Entry 3J9V (electron microscopy, 8.30 A resolution (very low resolution: no residue pairs are listed; an interface is given only as per-side residue counts)); this record covers chains C and D of the 28 polymer chains in the assembly.

[Chain C]
Name: V-type proton ATPase catalytic subunit A
Source organism: Saccharomyces cerevisiae
Notes: EC 3.6.3.14, 3.1.-.-
Reference sequence: P17255 (VATA_YEAST); the construct lacks a stretch of the UniProt sequence, so the offset changes along the chain: 1-282 = UniProt 2-283; 283-616 = UniProt 738-1071
Chain sequence (616 residues; numbered 1 to 616; the number before each row is that of its first residue):
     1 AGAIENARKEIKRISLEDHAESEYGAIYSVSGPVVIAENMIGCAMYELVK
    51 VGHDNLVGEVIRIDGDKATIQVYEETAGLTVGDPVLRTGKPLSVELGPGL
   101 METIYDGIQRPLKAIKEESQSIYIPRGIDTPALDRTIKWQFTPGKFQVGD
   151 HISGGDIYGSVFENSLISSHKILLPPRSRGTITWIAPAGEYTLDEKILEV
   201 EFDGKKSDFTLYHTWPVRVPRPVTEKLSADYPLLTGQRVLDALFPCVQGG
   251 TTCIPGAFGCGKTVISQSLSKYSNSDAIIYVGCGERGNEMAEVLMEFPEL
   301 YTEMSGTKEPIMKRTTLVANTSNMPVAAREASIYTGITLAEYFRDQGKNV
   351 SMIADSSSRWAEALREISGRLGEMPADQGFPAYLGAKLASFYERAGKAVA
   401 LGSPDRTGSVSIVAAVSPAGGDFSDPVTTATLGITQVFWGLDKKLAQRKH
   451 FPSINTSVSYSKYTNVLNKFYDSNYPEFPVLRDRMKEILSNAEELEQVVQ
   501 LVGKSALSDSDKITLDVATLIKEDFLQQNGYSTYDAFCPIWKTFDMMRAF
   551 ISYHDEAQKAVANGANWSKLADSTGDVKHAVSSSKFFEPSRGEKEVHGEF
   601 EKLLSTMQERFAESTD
Disordered / not traced: 1-23
UniProt features mapped onto this chain:
  - binding site (ATP): Gly256 to Thr263
  - modified residue: Ala1 (N-acetylalanine), Thr130 (Phosphothreonine), Ser403 (Phosphoserine), Ser473 (Phosphoserine)

[Chain D]
Name: V-type proton ATPase subunit B
Source organism: Saccharomyces cerevisiae
Reference sequence: P16140 (VATB_YEAST); residues 1-517 here = UniProt positions 1-517
Chain sequence (517 residues; row label = number of the first residue in the row):
     1 MVLSDKELFAINKKAVEQGFNVKPRLNYNTVSGVNGPLVILEKVKFPRYN
    51 EIVNLTLPDGTVRQGQVLEIRGDRAIVQVFEGTSGIDVKKTTVEFTGESL
   101 RIPVSEDMLGRIFDGSGRPIDNGPKVFAEDYLDINGSPINPYARIYPEEM
   151 ISTGVSAIDTMNSIARGQKIPIFSASGLPHNEIAAQICRQAGLVRPTKDV
   201 HDGHEENFSIVFAAMGVNLETARFFKQDFEENGSLERTSLFLNLANDPTI
   251 ERIITPRLALTTAEYLAYQTERHVLTILTDMSSYADALREVSAAREEVPG
   301 RRGYPGYMYTDLSTIYERAGRVEGRNGSITQIPILTMPNDDITHPIPDLT
   351 GYITEGQIFVDRQLHNKGIYPPINVLPSLSRLMKSAIGEGMTRKDHGDVS
   401 NQLYAKYAIGKDAAAMKAVVGEEALSIEDKLSLEFLEKFEKTFITQGAYE
   451 DRTVFESLDQAWSLLRIYPKEMLNRISPKILDEFYDRARDDADEDEEDPD
   501 TRSSGKKKDASQEESLI
Disordered / not traced: 1-28, 486-517
UniProt features mapped onto this chain:
  - binding site (ATP): Arg381
  - modified residue (Phosphoserine): Ser4, Ser137, Ser503, Ser504, Ser511, Ser515
  - cross-link (Glycyl lysine isopeptide (Lys-Gly)): Lys14 (interchain with G-Cter in ubiquitin), Lys508 (interchain with G-Cter in ubiquitin)

[How chain C and chain D interact]
At this resolution (8 A) residue pairs are not listed: 87 residues of chain C and 83 of chain D lie at the interface.

[Summary]
The interface between chain C and chain D involves 87 residues on one side and 83 on the other. UniProt lists
8 ATP-binding residues on chain C; ATP-binding residue Arg381(D) on chain D.
Chain C is V-type proton ATPase catalytic subunit A and chain D is V-type proton ATPase subunit B, both from
Saccharomyces cerevisiae; the structure, Yeast V-ATPase state 3, was determined by electron microscopy (same
publication as 3J9T and 3J9U).
